3TO4 - chains A and B of the 4 polymer chains in the assembly; structure by X-ray diffraction, 3.10 A resolution.

Chain A:
Name: Antigen-presenting glycoprotein CD1d1
Organism: Mus musculus
Reference sequence: P11609 (CD1D1_MOUSE); residues 1-279 here correspond to UniProt positions 19-297 (UniProt number = residue number + 18)
Amino-acid sequence (302 residues; each row starts with the number of its first residue):
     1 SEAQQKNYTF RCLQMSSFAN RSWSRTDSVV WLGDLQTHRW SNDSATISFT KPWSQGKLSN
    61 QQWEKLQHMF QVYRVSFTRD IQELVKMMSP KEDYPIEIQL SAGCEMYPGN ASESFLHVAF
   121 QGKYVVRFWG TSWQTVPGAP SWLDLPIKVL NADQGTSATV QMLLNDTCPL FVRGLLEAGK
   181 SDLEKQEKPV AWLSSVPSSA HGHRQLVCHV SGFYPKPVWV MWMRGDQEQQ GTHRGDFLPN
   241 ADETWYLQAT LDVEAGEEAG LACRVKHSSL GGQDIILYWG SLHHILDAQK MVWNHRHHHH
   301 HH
Disordered / not traced: 1-7, 108-110, 300-302
Differences from the reference sequence: expression tag (280-302)
Disulfides: Cys104-Cys168, Cys208-Cys263
Glycans and other covalent adducts: N-acetylglucosamine (NAG) linked to Asn20, Asn42, Asn165
Residues lining bound ligands: AGH (n-{(1S,2R,3S)-1-[(alpha-D-galactopyranosyloxy)methyl]-2,3-dihydroxyheptadecyl}hexacosanamide): Phe10, Cys12, Gln14, Ser28, Val30, Trp40, Ile47, Trp63, Leu66, Met69, Phe70, Val72, Tyr73, Ser76, Phe77, Asp80, Ile81, Leu84, Val85, Met88, Ile98, Ala102, Leu116, Val118, Phe120, Trp133, Trp142, Leu143, Leu150, Asp153, Gly155, Thr156, Thr159, Val160, Leu163, Cys168, Phe171
What the authors report for this chain:
  - mutagenesis - K86A: unchanged binding to Vbeta7 NKT TCR
  - mutagenesis - K86A: decreased binding to Vbeta8.2 NKT TCR

Chain B:
Name: Beta-2 microglobulin
Organism: Mus musculus
Reference sequence: Q91XJ8 (Q91XJ8_MOUSE); residues 1-99 here correspond to UniProt positions 21-119 (UniProt number = residue number + 20)
Amino-acid sequence (99 residues; row label = number of the first residue in the row):
     1 IQKTPQIQVY SRHPPENGKP NILNCYVTQF HPPHIEIQML KNGKKIPKVE MSDMSFSKDW
    61 SFYILAHTEF TPTETDTYAC RVKHASMAEP KTVYWDRDM
Disordered / not traced: 1
Disulfides: Cys25-Cys80

Interface between chain A and chain B:
Pairs across the interface - 80 pairs, chain A then chain B:
  Arg11(A) - Phe56(B)  hydrogen bond (side chain-backbone)
  Arg11(A) - Tyr63(B)  hydrogen bond
  Leu13(A) - Ser55(B)
  Leu13(A) - Phe56(B)
  Gln14(A) - Phe56(B)
  Met15(A) - Met54(B)
  Met15(A) - Phe56(B)  hydrophobic
  Met15(A) - Phe62(B)  hydrophobic
  Ser17(A) - Pro33(B)
  Val29(A) - Asp53(B)
  Val29(A) - Met54(B)
  Val29(A) - Ser55(B)
  Trp31(A) - Ser55(B)  hydrogen bond
  Gln36(A) - Asp53(B)  hydrogen bond
  Arg39(A) - Asp53(B)  salt bridge
  Glu97(A) - His31(B)
  Glu97(A) - Pro32(B)
  Glu97(A) - Pro33(B)
  Gln99(A) - His31(B)
  Gln99(A) - Phe56(B)
  Gln99(A) - Trp60(B)  hydrogen bond (side chain-backbone)
  Gln99(A) - Phe62(B)
  Leu100(A) - Phe56(B)
  Ser101(A) - Trp60(B)
  His117(A) - Trp60(B)
  Ala119(A) - Trp60(B)  hydrophobic
  Gln121(A) - His31(B)
  Gly122(A) - His31(B)
  Gly122(A) - Trp60(B)
  Tyr124(A) - Trp60(B)
  Val190(A) - Pro14(B)  hydrophobic
  Trp192(A) - His13(B)
  Trp192(A) - Pro14(B)  hydrophobic
  Trp192(A) - Pro15(B)
  Ser194(A) - Asp98(B)  hydrogen bond (side chain-backbone)
  Ser195(A) - Asp98(B)
  Val196(A) - Asp98(B)
  Val196(A) - Met99(B)  hydrophobic
  Val207(A) - Asp98(B)
  Val207(A) - Met99(B)
  His209(A) - Arg97(B)
  His209(A) - Met99(B)
  Ser211(A) - Arg12(B)  hydrogen bond (side chain-backbone)
  Gly212(A) - Arg12(B)
  Leu238(A) - Gln8(B)
  Leu238(A) - Tyr10(B)
  Leu238(A) - Tyr26(B)  hydrophobic
  Pro239(A) - Tyr10(B)  hydrogen bond (backbone-side chain)
  Pro239(A) - Asn24(B)
  Pro239(A) - Tyr26(B)
  Asn240(A) - Tyr10(B)
  Asn240(A) - Arg12(B)
  Asn240(A) - Asn24(B)  hydrogen bond
  Asn240(A) - Leu65(B)
  Ala241(A) - Leu65(B)
  Ala241(A) - His67(B)
  Asp242(A) - Arg12(B)  salt bridge
  Thr244(A) - Arg12(B)  hydrogen bond
  Gln248(A) - Met99(B)  hydrogen bond (side chain-backbone)
  Lys290(A) - Glu16(B)
  Lys290(A) - Asn17(B)  hydrogen bond (backbone-backbone)
  Met291(A) - Pro15(B)  hydrophobic
  Met291(A) - Asn17(B)
  Met291(A) - Arg97(B)  hydrogen bond (backbone-side chain)
  Val292(A) - Asn17(B)  hydrogen bond (backbone-side chain)
  Val292(A) - Glu74(B)
  Val292(A) - Arg97(B)
  Trp293(A) - Glu74(B)
  Trp293(A) - Asp96(B)
  Trp293(A) - Arg97(B)
  Trp293(A) - Asp98(B)  hydrogen bond
  Asn294(A) - Glu74(B)  hydrogen bond (backbone-backbone)
  Asn294(A) - Thr75(B)
  His295(A) - Asp98(B)  salt bridge
  Arg296(A) - Thr77(B)
  His297(A) - Tyr94(B)
  His298(A) - Asp96(B)
  His299(A) - Tyr94(B)  hydrogen bond (side chain-backbone)
  His299(A) - Asp96(B)  hydrogen bond (backbone-side chain)
  His299(A) - Met99(B)
Also at the interface, not in a pair above, chain A (47 interface residues in all): Val118, Phe237, Tyr246
Also at the interface, not in a pair above, chain B (34 interface residues in all): Ser11, Ser57, Val93, Trp95

Summary:
47 residues of chain A face 34 of chain B across their interface, with 18 hydrogen bonds and 3 salt bridges.
Polar pairs include Arg39(A)-Asp53(B), Asp242(A)-Arg12(B) and His295(A)-Asp98(B). From the paper: K86A of
chain A reduces binding to Vbeta8.2 NKT TCR; K86A of chain A leaves binding to Vbeta7 NKT TCR unchanged.
Here chain A is Antigen-presenting glycoprotein CD1d1 and chain B is Beta-2 microglobulin, both from Mus
musculus. Entry 3TO4 (Structure of mouse Valpha14Vbeta2-mouseCD1d-alpha-Galactosylceramide) was determined by
X-ray diffraction.
